Entry 1U35 (X-ray diffraction, 3.00 A resolution); this record covers chains E and F of the 10 polymer chains in the assembly.

# Chain E
Molecule: Histone H3.1
Organism: Mus musculus
UniProtKB: P68433 (H31_MOUSE); residues 600-735 here correspond to UniProt positions 0-135 (UniProt number = residue number - 600)
Chain sequence (136 residues; row label = number of the first residue in the row):
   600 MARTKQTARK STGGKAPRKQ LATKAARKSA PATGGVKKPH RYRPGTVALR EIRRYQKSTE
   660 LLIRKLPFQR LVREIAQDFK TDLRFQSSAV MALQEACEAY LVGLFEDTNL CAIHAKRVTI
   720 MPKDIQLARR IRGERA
Not modelled in the structure: 600-637
Swiss-Prot annotation at these positions:
  - modified residue: K637 (N6,N6,N6-trimethyllysine), S687 (Phosphoserine), R729 (Phosphoarginine)

# Chain F
Molecule: Hist1h4i protein
Organism: Mus musculus
UniProtKB: Q5T006 (Q5T006_MOUSE); residues 200-302 here correspond to UniProt positions 10-112 (UniProt number = residue number - 190)
Chain sequence (103 residues; each row starts with the number of its first residue):
   200 MSGRGKGGKG LGKGGAKRHR KVLRDNIQGI TKPAIRRLAR RGGVKRISGL IYEETRGVLK
   260 VFLENVIRDA VTYTEHAKRK TVTAMDVVYA LKRQGRTLYG FGG
Not modelled in the structure: 200-219

# Interface between chain E and chain F
Residue-residue contacts (109):
  G644(E) with K244(F)
  A647(E) with R239(F); K244(F)
  L648(E) with K244(F)
  E650(E) with R235(F), salt bridge; R239(F), salt bridge
  I651(E) with R239(F); G242(F); V243(F)
  Y654(E) with R236(F); R239(F); R240(F), hydrogen bond (backbone-side chain)
  Q655(E) with R239(F); R240(F); G242(F)
  S657(E) with R240(F), hydrogen bond
  T658(E) with R240(F)
  E659(E) with R240(F), salt bridge
  L661(E) with A233(F); R236(F), hydrogen bond (backbone-side chain); L237(F); R240(F)
  I662(E) with L237(F), hydrophobic
  R669(E) with L222(F); N225(F), hydrogen bond
  L670(E) with N225(F); I226(F); I229(F), hydrophobic; L262(F), hydrophobic
  V671(E) with I266(F)
  R672(E) with L222(F)
  E673(E) with L222(F); R223(F); D224(F), hydrogen bond (side chain-backbone); N225(F), hydrogen bond (side chain-backbone); K259(F), salt bridge
  I674(E) with E263(F); I266(F), hydrophobic
  A675(E) with I266(F), hydrophobic
  F678(E) with E263(F); R267(F)
  K679(E) with E274(F)
  D681(E) with K279(F)
  L682(E) with V270(F), hydrophobic; K279(F)
  R683(E) with K279(F), hydrogen bond (backbone-backbone); T280(F); V281(F), hydrogen bond (backbone-backbone)
  F684(E) with V281(F), hydrophobic
  Q685(E) with V281(F), hydrogen bond (backbone-backbone); T282(F); A283(F), hydrogen bond (side chain-backbone)
  S687(E) with A283(F); F300(F)
  A688(E) with V281(F); T282(F); V286(F)
  M690(E) with F300(F)
  A691(E) with V286(F), hydrophobic; L297(F); F300(F)
  L692(E) with V265(F), hydrophobic; V286(F), hydrophobic
  E694(E) with F300(F)
  A695(E) with F261(F); L290(F), hydrophobic; R295(F), hydrogen bond (backbone-side chain)
  C696(E) with L258(F), hydrophobic; F261(F), hydrophobic; L262(F), hydrophobic
  E697(E) with L237(F)
  Y699(E) with V257(F); F261(F), hydrophobic; R295(F)
  L700(E) with L237(F), hydrophobic; V257(F), hydrophobic; L258(F), hydrophobic
  V701(E) with L237(F), hydrophobic; R240(F); G241(F)
  L703(E) with V257(F), hydrophobic
  F704(E) with I234(F), hydrophobic; L237(F); A238(F), hydrophobic; V243(F); T254(F)
  E705(E) with G241(F)
  N708(E) with G242(F), hydrogen bond (side chain-backbone); V243(F)
  V717(E) with R245(F), hydrogen bond (backbone-backbone)
  T718(E) with R245(F), hydrogen bond; I246(F); S247(F)
  I719(E) with V243(F), hydrophobic; R245(F), hydrogen bond (backbone-backbone); I246(F), hydrophobic; S247(F), hydrogen bond (backbone-backbone); I250(F)
  M720(E) with S247(F); I250(F)
  P721(E) with S247(F); L249(F), hydrophobic; I250(F); E253(F)
  I724(E) with I250(F), hydrophobic; E253(F); T254(F)
  Q725(E) with E253(F), hydrogen bond
  R728(E) with V257(F)
Also at the interface, not in a pair above, chain E (55 interface residues in all): R663, P666, F667, Q676, A698
Also at the interface, not in a pair above, chain F (48 interface residues in all): K220, G228

# Overview
55 residues of chain E face 48 of chain F across their interface, with 17 hydrogen bonds and 4 salt bridges.
Polar pairs include E650(E)-R235(F), E650(E)-R239(F) and E659(E)-R240(F).
Chain E is Histone H3.1 and chain F is Hist1h4i protein, both from Mus musculus; the structure, Crystal
structure of the nucleosome core particle containing the histone domain of macroH2A, was determined by X-ray
diffraction (same publication as 1YD9).
